Entry 8Z65 (electron microscopy, 2.97 A resolution); this record covers chains A and B of the 5 polymer chains in the assembly.

Chain A:
Protein: Guanine nucleotide-binding protein G(s) subunit alpha isoforms short
From: Homo sapiens
Amino-acid sequence (361 residues; row label = number of the first residue in the row; note: 33 numbers in that range are skipped by the numbering (no residue carries them; nothing is unmodelled there)):
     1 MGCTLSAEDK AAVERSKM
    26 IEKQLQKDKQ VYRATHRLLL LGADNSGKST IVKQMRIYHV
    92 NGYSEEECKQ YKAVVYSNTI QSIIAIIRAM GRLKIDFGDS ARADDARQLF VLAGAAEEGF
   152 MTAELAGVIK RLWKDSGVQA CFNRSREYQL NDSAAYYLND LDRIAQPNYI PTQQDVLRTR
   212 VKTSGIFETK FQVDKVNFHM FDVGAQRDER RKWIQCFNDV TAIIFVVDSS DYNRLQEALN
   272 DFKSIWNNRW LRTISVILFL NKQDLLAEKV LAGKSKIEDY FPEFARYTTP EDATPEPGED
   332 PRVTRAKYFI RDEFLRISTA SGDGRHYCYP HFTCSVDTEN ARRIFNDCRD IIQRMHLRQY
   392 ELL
Unresolved in the structure: 1-3, 92-211

Chain B:
Protein: Guanine nucleotide-binding protein G(I)/G(S)/G(T) subunit beta-1
From: Homo sapiens
Reference sequence: P62873 (GBB1_HUMAN); numbering as in UniProt (aligned over 2-340)
Amino-acid sequence (377 residues; numbered -10 to 366; the number before each row is that of its first residue; numbers below 1 keep their minus sign (Met-10 is residue -10)):
   -10 MHHHHHHGSL LQSELDQLRQ EAEQLKNQIR DARKACADAT LSQITNNIDP VGRIQMRTRR
    50 TLRGHLAKIY AMHWGTDSRL LVSASQDGKL IIWDSYTTNK VHAIPLRSSW VMTCAYAPSG
   110 NYVACGGLDN ICSIYNLKTR EGNVRVSREL AGHTGYLSCC RFLDDNQIVT SSGDTTCALW
   170 DIETGQQTTT FTGHTGDVMS LSLAPDTRLF VSGACDASAK LWDVREGMCR QTFTGHESDI
   230 NAICFFPNGN AFATGSDDAT CRLFDLRADQ ELMTYSHDNI ICGITSVSFS KSGRLLLAGY
   290 DDFNCNVWDA LKADRAGVLA GHDNRVSCLG VTDDGMAVAT GSWDSFLKIW NGSSGGGGSG
   350 GGGSSGVSGW RLFKKIS
Unresolved in the structure: -10 to 6, 341-366
Construct notes: initiating methionine (-10); expression tag (-9 to 1, 341-366)
Curated features (UniProtKB/Swiss-Prot):
  - modified residue: Ser2 (N-acetylserine), His266 (Phosphohistidine)

Chain A / chain B interface:
Residue-residue contacts - 59 pairs, chain A then chain B:
  Val13(A) - Asn88(B)
  Arg15(A) - Val90(B)  hydrogen bond (side chain-backbone)
  Arg15(A) - His91(B)
  Ser16(A) - Asn88(B)
  Ser16(A) - Lys89(B)  hydrogen bond (side chain-backbone)
  Ile26(A) - Lys89(B)
  Glu27(A) - Lys89(B)  salt bridge
  Leu30(A) - Gly53(B)
  Leu30(A) - Leu55(B)
  Leu30(A) - Lys78(B)
  Leu30(A) - Lys89(B)
  Asp33(A) - Leu55(B)
  Asp33(A) - Lys78(B)  salt bridge
  Lys34(A) - Leu55(B)
  Tyr37(A) - Ala56(B)
  Thr214(A) - Asn119(B)  hydrogen bond (backbone-side chain)
  Thr214(A) - His142(B)  hydrogen bond (side chain-backbone)
  Ser215(A) - Asp118(B)
  Ser215(A) - Asn119(B)
  Gly216(A) - Leu117(B)
  Gly216(A) - Asp118(B)  hydrogen bond (backbone-backbone)
  Gly216(A) - Asn119(B)
  Ile217(A) - Trp99(B)
  Ile217(A) - Leu117(B)  hydrogen bond (backbone-backbone)
  Phe232(A) - Trp99(B)
  Ala236(A) - Asn119(B)
  Ala236(A) - Thr143(B)
  Gln237(A) - Leu117(B)
  Gln237(A) - Asn119(B)
  Gln237(A) - Gly144(B)
  Gln237(A) - Tyr145(B)  hydrogen bond (side chain-backbone)
  Arg238(A) - Gly162(B)
  Arg238(A) - Asp163(B)
  Arg238(A) - Asp186(B)  salt bridge
  Arg242(A) - Cys204(B)
  Arg242(A) - Asp228(B)  salt bridge
  Lys243(A) - Tyr145(B)
  Lys243(A) - Met188(B)
  Lys243(A) - Cys204(B)  hydrogen bond
  Lys243(A) - Asp228(B)  salt bridge
  Trp244(A) - Leu117(B)  hydrophobic
  Trp244(A) - Tyr145(B)
  Gln246(A) - Lys57(B)  hydrogen bond (backbone-side chain)
  Gln246(A) - Tyr59(B)
  Gln246(A) - Arg314(B)
  Gln246(A) - Trp332(B)
  Cys247(A) - Lys57(B)
  Cys247(A) - Tyr59(B)
  Cys247(A) - Gln75(B)
  Cys247(A) - Trp99(B)
  Cys247(A) - Met101(B)  hydrophobic
  Phe248(A) - Trp99(B)  hydrophobic
  Phe248(A) - Leu117(B)  hydrophobic
  Asn249(A) - Lys57(B)  hydrogen bond
  Asn249(A) - Trp332(B)
  Asp250(A) - Lys57(B)  salt bridge
  Trp281(A) - Asp290(B)
  Trp281(A) - Arg314(B)
  Trp281(A) - Trp332(B)  hydrophobic
Other interface residues (no listed pair), chain A (28 interface residues in all): Ala12, Glu240
Other interface residues (no listed pair), chain B (38 interface residues in all): Asp76, Ile80, Thr87, Ala92, Ser97, Ser98, Gly141, Thr184, Asn230

Summary:
Chain A and chain B form an interface of 28 and 38 residues respectively, with 10 hydrogen bonds and 6 salt
bridges. Polar contacts include Glu27(A)-Lys89(B), Asp33(A)-Lys78(B) and Arg238(A)-Asp186(B).
Here chain A is Guanine nucleotide-binding protein G(s) subunit alpha isoforms short and chain B is Guanine
nucleotide-binding protein G(I)/G(S)/G(T) subunit beta-1, both from Homo sapiens. Entry 8Z65 (Cryo-EM
structure of the hGPR4-Gs complex in pH7.2) was determined by electron microscopy.
